9EUF - chains B and E of the 63 polymer chains in the assembly; structure by electron microscopy, 7.30 A resolution (low resolution: residue-level contacts below are approximate; hydrogen-bond / salt-bridge calls are withheld).

== Chain B ==
Protein: GP-PDE domain-containing protein
Source organism: Staphylococcus phage 812
Reference sequence: A0A0U1WFD7 (A0A0U1WFD7_9CAUD); residue numbers follow UniProt; this construct covers 1-848
Sequence (848 residues; numbered 1 to 848; the number before each row is that of its first residue):
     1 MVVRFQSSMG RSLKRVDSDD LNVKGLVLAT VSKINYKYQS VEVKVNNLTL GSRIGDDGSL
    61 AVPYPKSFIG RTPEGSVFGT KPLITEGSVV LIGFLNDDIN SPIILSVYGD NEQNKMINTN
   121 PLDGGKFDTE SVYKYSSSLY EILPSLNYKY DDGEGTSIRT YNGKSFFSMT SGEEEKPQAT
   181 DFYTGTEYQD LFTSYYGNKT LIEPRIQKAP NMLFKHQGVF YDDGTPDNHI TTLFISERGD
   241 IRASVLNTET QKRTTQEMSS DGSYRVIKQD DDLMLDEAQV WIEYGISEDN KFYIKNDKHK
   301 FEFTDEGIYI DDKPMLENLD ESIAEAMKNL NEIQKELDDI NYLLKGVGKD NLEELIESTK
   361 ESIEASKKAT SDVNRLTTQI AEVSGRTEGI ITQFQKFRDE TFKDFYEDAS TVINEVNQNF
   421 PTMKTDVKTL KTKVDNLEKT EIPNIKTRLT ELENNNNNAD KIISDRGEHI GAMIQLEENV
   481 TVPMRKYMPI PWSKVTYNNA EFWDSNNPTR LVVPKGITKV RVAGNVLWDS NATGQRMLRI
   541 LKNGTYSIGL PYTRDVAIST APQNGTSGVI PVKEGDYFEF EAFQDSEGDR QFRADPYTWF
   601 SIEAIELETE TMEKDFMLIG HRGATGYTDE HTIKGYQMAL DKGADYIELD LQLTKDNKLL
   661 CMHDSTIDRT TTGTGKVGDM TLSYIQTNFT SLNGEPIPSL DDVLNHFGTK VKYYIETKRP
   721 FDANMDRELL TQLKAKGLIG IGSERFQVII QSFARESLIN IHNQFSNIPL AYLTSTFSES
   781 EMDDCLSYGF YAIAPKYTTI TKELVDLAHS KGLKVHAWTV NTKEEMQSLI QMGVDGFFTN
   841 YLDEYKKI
Unresolved in the structure: 311-848

== Chain E ==
Protein: Peptidase C51 domain-containing protein
Source organism: Staphylococcus phage 812
Reference sequence: A0A0U1X189 (A0A0U1X189_9CAUD); numbering as in UniProt (aligned over 1-808)
Sequence (808 residues; each row starts with the number of its first residue):
     1 MRRIRRPKVR IEIVTDDNTF TLRFEDTRDY NGDEFGAKLL GFQTKNSMED DSSVFQINMA
    61 GDTYWDKLVM ANDIIRIFIT PNDDPNDKEG KQERLIQVGM VSQVSKVGSY GNDQTQFRIT
   121 GQSFVKPFMK FGLGVIQEVQ AVLPEVGWLI DGDGDNEVKF TGSSAHEVMT GIIRRFIPYM
   181 KYNYTEKTYN TIDNYLDYDD LSSWDEFEKL TEVSAFTNFD GSLKQLMDMV TARPFNELFF
   241 KNSEKTPGKA QLVLRKTPFN PTEWRALDMI KVPTEDFIEE DVGKSDVETY SIFTATPAGM
   301 LKELNGDVFS KPQFHPELTD RYGYTKFEVE NIYLSTKSGS ATEDSDSSGD DNGTERGTYS
   361 KIMKDLSNYG RDNISKGIDK YTSKLSSKYK NLKKAQAKKI IEKFVKEGKV TEKEYEKITG
   421 NKVDDELTSD NRPKLTKDKL KSILKEKFKT QDDFNNSKKK KKAKTDALKE LTTKYRFGNK
   481 THATTLLDEY IKYKGEPPND EAFDKYLKAI EGVSNVATDT GSDASDSPLV MFSRMLFNWY
   541 HGNPNFYAGD IIVLGDPKYD LGKRLFIEDK QRGDTWEFYI ESVEHKFDYK QGYYTTVGVT
   601 RGLKDAILED GKGSPHRFAG LWNQSSDFMG GLMGEDTSKE LKEKGVAEKQ SSGDKDGGSD
   661 SGGAQDGGSL DSLKKYNGKL PKHDPSFVQP GNRHYKYQCT WYAYNRRGQL GIPVPLWGDA
   721 ADWIGGAKGA GYGVGRTPKQ GACVIWQRGV QGGSPQYGHV AFVEKVLDGG KKIFISEHNY
   781 ATPNGYGTRT IDMSSAIGKN AQFIYDKK
Unresolved in the structure: 16-29, 187-189, 335-357, 512-526, 642-672

== Interface between chain B and chain E ==
Contacting residue pairs - 49 pairs, chain B then chain E:
  V2(B) with V54(E); Q56(E)
  V3(B) with K45(E)
  F5(B) with S52(E); V54(E); Q103(E); T120(E); Q122(E)
  Q6(B) with D50(E)
  S7(B) with Q225(E)
  V16(B) with Q225(E)
  L21(B) with Q225(E); M229(E)
  N46(B) with I136(E); Q137(E)
  N47(B) with V135(E); I136(E); D155(E); N156(E); E157(E); F216(E)
  L48(B) with S214(E); F216(E); T217(E)
  T49(B) with E157(E)
  G51(B) with M300(E)
  S52(B) with E212(E)
  R53(B) with E212(E); M300(E)
  I54(B) with L210(E); E212(E)
  S59(B) with L301(E)
  L60(B) with M300(E)
  A61(B) with M300(E)
  E74(B) with K376(E); K380(E)
  G75(B) with K380(E)
  S76(B) with K380(E)
  L95(B) with K302(E)
  I99(B) with T217(E); F219(E)
  N100(B) with G299(E); M300(E)
  S101(B) with G299(E)
  F220(B) with S375(E); V405(E)
  G224(B) with R371(E)
  P226(B) with K406(E)
  N228(B) with K406(E)
Other interface residues (no listed pair), chain B (35 interface residues in all): V23, P102, I103, V219, D227, E249
Other interface residues (no listed pair), chain E (39 interface residues in all): Q43, F55, M129, K159, N218, I332, G377

== In short ==
35 residues of chain B and 39 residues of chain E are in contact.
Chain B is GP-PDE domain-containing protein and chain E is Peptidase C51 domain-containing protein, both from
Staphylococcus phage 812; the structure, Cryo-EM structure of Staphylococcus aureus bacteriophage phi812
baseplate in the pre-contraction state - complete, was determined by electron microscopy.
